8CSZ - chains D and E of the 4 polymer chains in the assembly; structure by electron microscopy, 3.20 A resolution.

Chain D:
Name: IscB
Source organism: synthetic construct
Amino-acid sequence (496 residues; row label = number of the first residue in the row; numbering starts at 0):
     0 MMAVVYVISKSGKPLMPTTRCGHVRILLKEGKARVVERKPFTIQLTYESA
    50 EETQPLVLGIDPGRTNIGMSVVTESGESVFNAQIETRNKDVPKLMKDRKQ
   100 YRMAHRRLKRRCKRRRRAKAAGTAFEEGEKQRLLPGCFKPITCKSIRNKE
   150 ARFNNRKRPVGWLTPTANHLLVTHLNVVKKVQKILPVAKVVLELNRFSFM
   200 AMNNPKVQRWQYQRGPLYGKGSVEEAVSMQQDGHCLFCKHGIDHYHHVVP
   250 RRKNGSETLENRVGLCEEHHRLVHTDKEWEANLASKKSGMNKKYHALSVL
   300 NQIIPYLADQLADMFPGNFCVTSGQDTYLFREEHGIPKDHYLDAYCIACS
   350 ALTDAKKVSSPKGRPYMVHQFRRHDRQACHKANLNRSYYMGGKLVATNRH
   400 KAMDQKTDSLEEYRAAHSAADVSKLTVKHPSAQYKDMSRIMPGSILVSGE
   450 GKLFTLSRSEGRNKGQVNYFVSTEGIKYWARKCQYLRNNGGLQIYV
Unresolved in the structure: 0, 495
Bound ions: Mg2+: Asp60, Glu192 (shared with DC111(E) of chain E); Zn2+: Cys265, His268

Chain E:
Molecule: DNA non-target strand
Sequence (60 nucleotides; numbered 81 to 140; the number before each row is that of its first residue):
    81 GGCCCCACGAGGGTACGGCAAAAGAGTGAACGAGACTAGAAGTCGAGGTC
   131 AGCCCGTGGC
Unresolved in the structure: 81-110, 130-140
Bound ions: Mg2+: DC111 (shared with Asp60(D), Glu192(D) of chain D)

Interface between chain D and chain E:
Residue-residue contacts (34; chain D residue first):
  Asp60(D) with DC111(E), phosphate contact
  Gly62(D) with DG112(E), phosphate contact
  Arg63(D) with DG112(E), hydrogen bond to the phosphate; DA113(E), salt bridge to the phosphate
  Thr64(D) with DG112(E), sugar contact; DA113(E), phosphate contact
  Asn65(D) with DG112(E), phosphate contact
  Lys88(D) with DA113(E), phosphate contact
  Glu192(D) with DC111(E), phosphate contact
  Asn194(D) with DC111(E), phosphate contact
  Asn253(D) with DA113(E), sugar contact
  His294(D) with DA113(E), salt bridge to the phosphate
  Ala295(D) with DG112(E), sugar contact
  Leu296(D) with DC111(E), base contact
  His339(D) with DC111(E), sugar contact; DG112(E), phosphate contact
  Asp342(D) with DC111(E), phosphate contact
  His379(D) with DT117(E), hydrogen bond to the base; DA118(E), sugar contact
  Gln432(D) with DA118(E), sugar contact; DG119(E), sugar contact
  Tyr433(D) with DA118(E), sugar contact
  Lys434(D) with DA118(E), phosphate contact
  Asp435(D) with DA118(E), hydrogen bond to the phosphate
  Arg438(D) with DT117(E), salt bridge to the phosphate
  Pro441(D) with DT117(E), phosphate contact
  Arg457(D) with DC116(E), phosphate contact; DT117(E), phosphate contact
  Ser458(D) with DT117(E), hydrogen bond to the phosphate
  Glu459(D) with DT117(E), base contact
  Gly460(D) with DA118(E), hydrogen bond to the base; DG119(E), base contact
  Arg461(D) with DA118(E), salt bridge to the phosphate; DG119(E), hydrogen bond to the base
Also at the interface, not in a pair above, chain D (30 interface residues in all): Pro61, Lys92, Lys380, Ser456
Also at the interface, not in a pair above, chain E (8 interface residues in all): DG114

In short:
30 residues of chain D face 8 of chain E across their interface, with 6 hydrogen bonds and 4 salt bridges.
Among the polar pairs are His379(D)-DT117(E), Gly460(D)-DA118(E) and Arg461(D)-DG119(E). Asp60(D), Glu192(D)
and DC111(E) coordinate Mg2+. Cys265(D) and His268(D) form the Zn2+ site.
Here chain D is IscB (synthetic construct) and chain E is DNA non-target strand. Entry 8CSZ (IscB and wRNA
bound to Target DNA) was determined by electron microscopy, deposited together with 7UTN and 8CTL.
